PDB entry 8XNF | electron microscopy, 3.26 A resolution | chains A and B of the 4 polymer chains in the assembly

[Chain A]
Name: Angiotensin-converting enzyme 2
From: Homo sapiens
Notes: EC 3.4.17.23, 3.4.17.-
UniProt: Q9BYF1 (ACE2_HUMAN); numbering as in UniProt (aligned over 19-615)
Chain sequence (603 residues; each row starts with the number of its first residue):
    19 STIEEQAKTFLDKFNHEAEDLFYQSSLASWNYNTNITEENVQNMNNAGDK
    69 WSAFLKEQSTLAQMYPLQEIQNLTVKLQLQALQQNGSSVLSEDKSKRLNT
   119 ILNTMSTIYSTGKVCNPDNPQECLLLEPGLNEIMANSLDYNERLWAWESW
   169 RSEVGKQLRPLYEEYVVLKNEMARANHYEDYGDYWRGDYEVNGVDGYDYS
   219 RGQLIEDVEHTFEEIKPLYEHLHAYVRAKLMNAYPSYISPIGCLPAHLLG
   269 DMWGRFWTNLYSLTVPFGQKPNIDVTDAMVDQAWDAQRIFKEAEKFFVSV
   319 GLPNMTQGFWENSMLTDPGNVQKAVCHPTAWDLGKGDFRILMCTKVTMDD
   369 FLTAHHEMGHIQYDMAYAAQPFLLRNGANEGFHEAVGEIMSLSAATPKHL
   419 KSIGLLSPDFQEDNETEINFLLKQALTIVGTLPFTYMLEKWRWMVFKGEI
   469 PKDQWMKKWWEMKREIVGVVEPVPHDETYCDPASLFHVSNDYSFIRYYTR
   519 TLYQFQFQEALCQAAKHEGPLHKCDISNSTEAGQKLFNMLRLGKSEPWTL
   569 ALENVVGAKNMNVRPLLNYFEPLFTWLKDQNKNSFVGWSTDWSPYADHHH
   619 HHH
Disordered / not traced: 615-621
Disulfide bonds: Cys133-Cys141, Cys344-Cys361, Cys530-Cys542
Glycans and other covalent adducts: N-acetylglucosamine (NAG) linked to Asn53, Asn90, Asn103, Asn322, Asn432, Asn546
Differences from the reference sequence: expression tag (616-621)
Metal / ion sites: Zn2+: His374, His378, Glu402
Curated features (UniProtKB/Swiss-Prot):
  - region (Interaction with SARS-CoV spike glycoprotein): Asp30 to Tyr41, Met82 to Pro84, Lys353 to Arg357
  - active site: Glu375 (Proton acceptor), His505 (Proton donor)
  - binding site (chloride): Arg169, Trp477, Lys481
  - binding site (substrate): Arg273, His345, Pro346, Tyr515
  - binding site (Zn(2+)): His374, His378, Glu402
  - glycosylation (N-linked (GlcNAc...) asparagine): Asn53, Asn90, Asn103, Asn322, Asn432, Asn546
  - mutagenesis: Ser19 (S19P: Increases slightly the interaction with RBD domain of SARS-CoV-2 spike protein), Gln24 to Lys26 (Slightly inhibits interaction with SARS-CoV spike glycoprotein), Gln24 (Q24T: Increases slightly the interaction with RBD domain of SARS-CoV-2 spike protein), Ala25 (A25V: Increases slightly the interaction with RBD domain of SARS-CoV-2 spike protein), Thr27 (T27Y: Increases slightly the interaction with RBD domain of SARS-CoV-2 spike protein. In sACE2.v2.2; increases interaction with RBD domain of SARS-CoV-2 spike protein ...), Leu29 (L29F: Increases slightly the interaction with RBD domain of SARS-CoV-2 spike protein), Lys31 (K31D: Abolishes interaction with SARS-CoV spike glycoprotein; K31Y: Increases slightly the interaction with RBD domain of SARS-CoV-2 spike protein), Asn33 (N33D: Increases slightly the interaction with RBD domain of SARS-CoV-2 spike protein), His34 (H34A: Increases slightly the interaction with RBD domain of SARS-CoV-2 spike protein), Glu37 (E37A: No effect on interaction with SARS-CoV spike glycoprotein), Asp38 (D38A: No effect on interaction with SARS-CoV spike glycoprotein), Leu39 (L39R: Increases slightly the interaction with RBD domain of SARS-CoV-2 spike protein), 48 further mutagenesis entries in UniProt

[Chain B]
Name: Spike glycoprotein
From: Severe acute respiratory syndrome coronavirus 2
UniProt: P0DTC2 (SPIKE_SARS2); aligned to UniProt positions 28-1142 over residues 29-1146 (the alignment contains insertions or deletions, so no single offset holds)
Chain sequence (1191 residues; each row starts with the number of its first residue; note: 3 numbers in that range are skipped by the numbering (no residue carries them; nothing is unmodelled there)):
     1 MFVFLVLLPLVSSQCVMPLFNLITTTQSYTNSFTRGVYYPDKVFRSSVLH
    51 LTQDLFLPFFSNVTWF
    68 HAISGTNGTKRFDNPVLPFNDGVYFASTEKSNIIRGWIFGTTLDSKTQSL
   118 LIVNNATNVFIKVCEFQF
   137 CNDPFLDVYHKNNKSWMESESGVYSSANNCTFEYVSQPFLMDLEGKQGNF
   187 KNLREFVFKNIDGYFKIYSKHTPI
   212 IGRDFPQGFSALEPLVDLPIGINITRFQTLLALNRSYLTPGDSSSGWTAG
   262 AADYYVGYLQPRTFLLKYNENGTITDAVDCALDPLSETKCTLKSFTVEKG
   312 IYQTSNFRVQPTESIVRFPNVTNLCPFHEVFNATRFASVYAWNRTRISNC
   362 VADYSVLYNFAPFFAFKCYGVSPTKLNDLCFTNVYADSFVIKGNEVSQIA
   412 PGQTGNIADYNYKLPDDFTGCVIAWNSNKLDSKHSGNYDYWYRLFRKSKL
   462 KPFERDISTEIYQAGNKPCKGKGPNCYFPLQSYGFRPTYGVGHQPYRVVV
   512 LSFELLHAPATVCGPKKSTNLVKNKCVNFNFNGLTGTGVLTKSNKKFLPF
   562 QQFGRDIVDTTDAVRDPQTLEILDITPCSFGGVSVITPGTNTSNQVAVLY
   612 QGVNCTEVSVAIHADQLTPTWRVYSTGSNVFQTRAGCLIGAEYVNNSYEC
   662 DIPIGAGVCASYQTQTKSRGSASSVASQSIIAYTMSLGAENSVAYSNNSI
   712 AIPTNFTISVTTEILPVSMTKTSVDCTMYICGDSTECSNLLLQYGSFCTQ
   762 LKRALTGIAVEQDKNTQEVFAQVKQIYKTPPIKYFGGFNFSQILPDPSKP
   812 SKRSPIEDLLFNKVTLADAGFIKQYGDCLGDIAARDLICAQKFNGLTVLP
   862 PLLTDEMIAQYTSALLAGTITSGWTFGAGPALQIPFPMQMAYRFNGIGVT
   912 QNVLYENQKLIANQFNSAIGKIQDSLFSTPSALGKLQDVVNHNAQALNTL
   962 VKQLSSKFGAISSVLNDILSRLDPPEAEVQIDRLITGRLQSLQTYVTQQL
  1012 IRAAEIRASANLAATKMSECVLGQSKRVDFCGKGYHLMSFPQSAPHGVVF
  1062 LHVTYVPAQEKNFTTAPAICHDGKAHFPREGVFVSNGTHWFVTQRNFYEP
  1112 QIITTDNTFVSGNCDVVIGIVNNTVYDPLQLELDSGGGSGGGSGYIPEAP
  1162 RDGQAYVRKDGEWVLLSTFLGGGSAWSHPQFEK
Disordered / not traced: 1-26, 68-80, 137-158, 173-187, 244-263, 676-687, 827-853, 1140-1194
Disulfide bonds: Cys131-Cys166, Cys291-Cys301, Cys336-Cys361, Cys379-Cys432, Cys480-Cys487, Cys616-Cys648, Cys661-Cys670, Cys737-Cys759, Cys742-Cys748, Cys1031-Cys1042, Cys1081-Cys1125
Glycans and other covalent adducts: N-acetylglucosamine (NAG) linked to Asn282, Asn331, Asn343, Asn354, Asn615, Asn708, Asn716, Asn800, Asn1097, Asn1133
Differences from the reference sequence: initiating methionine (1); expression tag (2-28, 1147-1194); variant Leu51 (Ser50 in P0DTC2), Phe127 (Val in P0DTC2), Asp143 (Gly142 in P0DTC2), Ser157 (Phe in P0DTC2), Gly158 (Arg in P0DTC2), Ile212 (Leu in P0DTC2), Gly213 (Val in P0DTC2), Phe216 (Leu in P0DTC2), Asn245 (His in P0DTC2), Asp264 (Ala in P0DTC2), Val332 (Ile in P0DTC2), His339 (Gly in P0DTC2), Thr356 (Lys in P0DTC2), Phe371 (Ser in P0DTC2), Pro373 (Ser in P0DTC2), Phe375 (Ser in P0DTC2), Ala376 (Thr in P0DTC2), Lys403 (Arg in P0DTC2), Asn405 (Asp in P0DTC2), Ser408 (Arg in P0DTC2), Asn417 (Lys in P0DTC2), Lys440 (Asn in P0DTC2), His445 (Val in P0DTC2), Ser446 (Gly in P0DTC2), Asp450 (Asn in P0DTC2), Trp452 (Leu in P0DTC2), Lys460 (Asn in P0DTC2), Asn477 (Ser in P0DTC2), Lys478 (Thr in P0DTC2), Lys481 (Asn in P0DTC2), Lys483 (Glu484 in P0DTC2), Pro485 (Phe486 in P0DTC2), Arg497 (Gln498 in P0DTC2), Tyr500 (Asn501 in P0DTC2), His504 (Tyr505 in P0DTC2), Lys553 (Glu554 in P0DTC2), Val569 (Ala570 in P0DTC2), Gly613 (Asp614 in P0DTC2), Ser620 (Pro621 in P0DTC2), Tyr654 (His655 in P0DTC2), Val669 (Ile670 in P0DTC2), Lys678 (Asn679 in P0DTC2), Arg680 (Pro681 in P0DTC2), Lys763 (Asn764 in P0DTC2), Tyr795 (Asp796 in P0DTC2), Phe938 (Ser939 in P0DTC2), His953 (Gln954 in P0DTC2), Lys968 (Asn969 in P0DTC2), Leu1142 (Pro1143 in P0DTC2); engineered mutation Gly681 (Arg682 in P0DTC2), Ser682 (Arg683 in P0DTC2), Ser684 (Arg685 in P0DTC2), Pro816 (Phe817 in P0DTC2), Pro891 (Ala892 in P0DTC2), Pro898 (Ala899 in P0DTC2), Pro941 (Ala942 in P0DTC2), Pro985 (Lys986 in P0DTC2), Pro986 (Val987 in P0DTC2)
Curated features (UniProtKB/Swiss-Prot):
  - glycosylation: Asn62 (N-linked (GlcNAc...) (hybrid) asparagine)

[Chain A / chain B interface]
Residue-residue contacts (29; chain A residue first):
  Ser19(A) with Asn477(B)
  Gln24(A) with Ala475(B); Asn486(B), hydrogen bond
  Thr27(A) with Phe456(B); Tyr488(B)
  Phe28(A) with Tyr488(B)
  Asp30(A) with Phe456(B)
  His34(A) with Tyr453(B), hydrogen bond; Leu455(B); Gln492(B), hydrogen bond; Ser493(B)
  Glu35(A) with Gln492(B), hydrogen bond
  Asp38(A) with Tyr449(B), hydrogen bond
  Tyr41(A) with Arg497(B); Thr499(B); Tyr500(B)
  Gln42(A) with Tyr449(B), hydrogen bond; Arg497(B)
  Met82(A) with Asn486(B)
  Tyr83(A) with Asn486(B), hydrogen bond; Tyr488(B)
  Asn330(A) with Thr499(B)
  Lys353(A) with Tyr500(B); Gly501(B), hydrogen bond (backbone-backbone); His504(B)
  Gly354(A) with Gly501(B); His504(B)
  Asp355(A) with Thr499(B)
  Arg357(A) with Thr499(B), hydrogen bond
Other interface residues (no listed pair), chain A (20 interface residues in all): Lys31, Glu37, Thr324
Other interface residues (no listed pair), chain B (19 interface residues in all): Gly476, Phe489, Gly495, Val502

[Summary]
20 residues of chain A face 19 of chain B across their interface, with 9 hydrogen bonds. Polar pairs include
Gln24(A)-Asn486(B), His34(A)-Tyr453(B) and His34(A)-Gln492(B). Covalently linked N-acetylglucosamine: at
Asn53(A), Asn90(A), Asn103(A), Asn322(A), Asn432(A) and Asn546(A).
Chain A is Angiotensin-converting enzyme 2 (Homo sapiens) and chain B is Spike glycoprotein (Severe acute
respiratory syndrome coronavirus 2); the structure, Cryo-EM structure of SARS-CoV-2 Omicron BA.2.86 spike
protein(6P) in complex with human ACE2, was determined by electron microscopy, deposited together with 8WP8,
8XN2, 8XN3, 8XN5, 8XNK, 8Y16 and 8Y18.
